6IG1 - chains F and H of the 3 polymer chains in the assembly; structure by X-ray diffraction, 1.97 A resolution.

== Chain F ==
Protein: DNA polymerase IV
From: Escherichia coli K-12
Notes: EC 2.7.7.7
UniProt: Q47155 (DPO4_ECOLI); residues 2-351 here = UniProt positions 2-351
Chain sequence (352 residues; row label = number of the first residue in the row; numbering starts at 0):
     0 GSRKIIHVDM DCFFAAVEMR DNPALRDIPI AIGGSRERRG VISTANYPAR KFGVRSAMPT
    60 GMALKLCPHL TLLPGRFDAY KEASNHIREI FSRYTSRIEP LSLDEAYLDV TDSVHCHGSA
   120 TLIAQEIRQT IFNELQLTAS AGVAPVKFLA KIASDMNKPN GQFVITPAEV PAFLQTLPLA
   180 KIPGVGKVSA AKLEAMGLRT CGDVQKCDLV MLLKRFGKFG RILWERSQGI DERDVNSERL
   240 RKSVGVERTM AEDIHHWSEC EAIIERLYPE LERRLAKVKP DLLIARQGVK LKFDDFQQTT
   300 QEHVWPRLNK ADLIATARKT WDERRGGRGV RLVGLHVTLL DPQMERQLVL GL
Disordered / not traced: 342-351
Construct notes: expression tag (0-1)
Metal / ion sites: Mg2+ site 1: Asp8, Met9, Asp103 (together with dTTP, diphosphate) (shared with DT874(H) of chain H); Mg2+ site 2: Asp8, Asp103, Glu104 (together with dTTP) (shared with DC873(H), DT874(H) of chain H)
Residues lining bound ligands: diphosphate / dTTP: Asp8, Met9, Asp10, Cys11, Phe12, Phe13, Ser42, Thr43, Tyr46, Arg49, Ser55, Ala56, Asp103, Glu104, Lys157
What the authors report for this chain:
  - mutagenesis - R49A: abolished catalytic activity

== Chain H ==
Molecule: DTN3
Sequence (19 nucleotides; each row starts with the number of its first residue):
   856 TCTAGGGTCC TAGGACCCT
Disordered / not traced: 856-860
Covalently attached groups: dTTP (TTP) linked to DC873
Metal / ion sites: Mg2+ site 1: DC873, DT874 (together with dTTP) (shared with Asp8(F), Asp103(F), Glu104(F) of chain F); Mg2+ site 2: DT874 (together with dTTP, diphosphate) (shared with Asp8(F), Met9(F), Asp103(F) of chain F)

== Chain F / chain H interface ==
Pairs across the interface (36):
  Asp8(F) with DT874(H), phosphate contact
  Phe12(F) with DT874(H), hydrogen bond to the phosphate
  Phe13(F) with DT874(H), hydrogen bond to the phosphate
  Ser42(F) with DT874(H), hydrogen bond to the base
  Thr43(F) with DT874(H), phosphate contact
  Ser55(F) with DT874(H), base contact
  Ser101(F) with DC873(H), sugar contact
  Asp103(F) with DC873(H), phosphate contact; DT874(H), phosphate contact
  Glu104(F) with DC873(H), phosphate contact; DT874(H), phosphate contact
  Lys150(F) with DC873(H), salt bridge to the phosphate
  Ile181(F) with DC872(H), phosphate contact
  Pro182(F) with DC872(H), phosphate contact
  Gly183(F) with DC871(H), phosphate contact; DC872(H), hydrogen bond to the phosphate
  Val184(F) with DC872(H), phosphate contact
  Gly185(F) with DC871(H), hydrogen bond to the phosphate; DC872(H), phosphate contact
  Lys186(F) with DC871(H), hydrogen bond to the phosphate
  Val187(F) with DA870(H), phosphate contact; DC871(H), hydrogen bond to the phosphate
  Ser188(F) with DA870(H), phosphate contact; DC871(H), hydrogen bond to the phosphate
  Arg285(F) with DC865(H), sugar contact; DT866(H), salt bridge to the phosphate
  Thr298(F) with DG868(H), hydrogen bond to the phosphate
  Thr299(F) with DA867(H), phosphate contact; DG868(H), hydrogen bond to the phosphate
  Gln300(F) with DA867(H), phosphate contact
  Glu301(F) with DT866(H), phosphate contact; DA867(H), hydrogen bond to the phosphate
  His302(F) with DT866(H), phosphate contact
  Val303(F) with DT866(H), hydrogen bond to the phosphate
  Arg323(F) with DA867(H), salt bridge to the phosphate; DG868(H), salt bridge to the phosphate
Interface residues without a listed pair, chain F (30 interface residues in all): Met9, Cys11, Ala56, Gln297
Interface residues without a listed pair, chain H (10 interface residues in all): DG869

== Overview ==
30 residues of chain F and 10 residues of chain H are in contact, with 12 hydrogen bonds and 4 salt bridges.
Polar contacts include Ser42(F)-DT874(H), Phe12(F)-DT874(H) and Phe13(F)-DT874(H). Ligands of chain F:
diphosphate / dTTP. Asp8(F), Met9(F), Asp103(F) and DT874(H) form the Mg2+ site 2. The paper reports that R49A
of chain F abolishes catalytic activity.
Chain F is DNA polymerase IV (Escherichia coli K-12) and chain H is DTN3; the structure, DNA polymerase IV -
DNA ternary complex 10, was determined by X-ray diffraction together with 5YUR, 5YUS, 5YUT, 5YUU, 5YUV, 5YUW
and 10 further entries from the same study.
